6MUW - chains M and N of the 28 polymer chains in the assembly; structure by electron microscopy, 3.60 A resolution.

== Chain M ==
Protein: 20S proteasome beta-6 subunit
Source organism: Plasmodium falciparum (isolate 3D7)
Notes: EC 3.4.25.1
UniProtKB: C0H4E8 (C0H4E8_PLAF7); residue numbers follow UniProt; this construct covers 1-240
Sequence (240 residues; numbered 1 to 240; the number before each row is that of its first residue):
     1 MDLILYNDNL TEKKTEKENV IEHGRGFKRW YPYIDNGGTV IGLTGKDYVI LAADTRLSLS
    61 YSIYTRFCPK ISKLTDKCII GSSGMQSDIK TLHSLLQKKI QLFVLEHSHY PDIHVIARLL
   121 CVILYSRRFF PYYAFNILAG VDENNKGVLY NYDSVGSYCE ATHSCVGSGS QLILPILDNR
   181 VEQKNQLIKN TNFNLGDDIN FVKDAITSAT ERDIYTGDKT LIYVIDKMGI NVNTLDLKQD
Disordered / not traced: 1-27

== Chain N ==
Protein: 20S proteasome beta-7 subunit
Source organism: Plasmodium falciparum (isolate 3D7)
Notes: EC 3.4.25.1
UniProtKB: Q7K6A9 (Q7K6A9_PLAF7); numbering as in UniProt (aligned over 1-265)
Sequence (265 residues; numbered 1 to 265; the number before each row is that of its first residue):
     1 MTLGPVVTGT SVIAIKYKHG IMIAADRKAS YGSYAKFQNV ERIFKINNKT VMGFSGELAD
    61 AQYLHELLTR KNINNLSEKK RKEDMYTPQH YHSYVSRVFY VRKNRIDPLF NNIIIAGINS
   121 QKYDNNDDNV LLYTNKNNDD EQNEYKNNEE YKEIHKDDLY IGFVDMHGTN FCDDYITTGY
   181 ARYFALTLLR DHYKDNMTEE EARILINECL RILYFRDATS SNFIQIVKVT SKGVEYEEPY
   241 ILPCVLNSAD YVYPSTLLPP AGCMW
Disordered / not traced: 1, 133-148, 242-265

== How chain M and chain N interact ==
Residue-residue contacts (37; chain M residue first):
  R29(M) with I106(N)
  W30(M) with I106(N); P108(N); F110(N), hydrophobic; M166(N), hydrophobic; H167(N)
  Y31(M) with H167(N)
  P32(M) with K103(N); H167(N)
  I34(M) with H167(N)
  L57(M) with T169(N); F171(N), hydrophobic
  L59(M) with R182(N)
  S62(M) with Y183(N)
  I63(M) with R190(N)
  Y64(M) with D165(N), hydrogen bond; F171(N), hydrophobic; R182(N); R190(N)
  T65(M) with F171(N); D173(N), hydrogen bond
  R66(M) with R190(N)
  M85(M) with K103(N), hydrogen bond
  Q86(M) with T169(N); N170(N), hydrogen bond (side chain-backbone)
  S87(M) with H167(N), hydrogen bond (side chain-backbone); G168(N), hydrogen bond (side chain-backbone); T169(N), hydrogen bond (side chain-backbone)
  D88(M) with Y100(N); K103(N), salt bridge
  T91(M) with R97(N); Y100(N)
  R127(M) with Y100(N), hydrogen bond; N104(N)
  F130(M) with K103(N); N104(N)
  Y132(M) with Y100(N)
Interface residues without a listed pair, chain M (23 interface residues in all): Y33, N36, K90
Interface residues without a listed pair, chain N (20 interface residues in all): F163, L186

== Summary ==
23 residues of chain M and 20 residues of chain N are in contact; the contacts include 8 hydrogen bonds and 1
salt bridge. Among the polar pairs are D88(M)-K103(N), Y64(M)-D165(N) and T65(M)-D173(N).
Chain M is 20S proteasome beta-6 subunit and chain N is 20S proteasome beta-7 subunit, both from Plasmodium
falciparum (isolate 3D7); the structure, The structure of the Plasmodium falciparum 20S proteasome, was
determined by electron microscopy (same publication as 6DFK, 6MUV and 6MUX).
